8PZB - chains A and B; structure by X-ray diffraction, 2.73 A resolution.

== Chain A ==
Name: Vitamin D3 receptor A
From: Danio rerio
UniProt: Q9PTN2 (VDRA_DANRE); residue numbers follow UniProt; this construct covers 156-453
Chain sequence (302 residues; numbered 152 to 453; the number before each row is that of its first residue):
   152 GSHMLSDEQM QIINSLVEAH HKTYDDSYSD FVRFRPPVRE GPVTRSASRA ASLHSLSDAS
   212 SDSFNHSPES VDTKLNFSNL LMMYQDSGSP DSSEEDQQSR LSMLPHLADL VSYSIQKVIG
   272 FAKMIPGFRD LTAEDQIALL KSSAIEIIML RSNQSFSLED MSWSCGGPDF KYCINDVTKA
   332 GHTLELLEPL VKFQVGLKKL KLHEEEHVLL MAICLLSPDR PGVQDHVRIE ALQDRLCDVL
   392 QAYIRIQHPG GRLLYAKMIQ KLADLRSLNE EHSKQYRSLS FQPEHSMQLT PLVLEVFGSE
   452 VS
Unresolved in the structure: 152-154, 191-250, 452-453
Construct notes: expression tag (152-155)
Ligand contacts: D-Bishomo-1a (I72; (1R,3S,5Z)-5-[(2E)-2-[(4AR,5S,9AS)-4A-methyl-5-[(2R)-6-methyl-6-oxidanyl-heptan-2-yl]-3,4,5,6,7,8,9,9A-octahydro-2H-benzo[7]annulen-1-ylidene]ethylidene]-4-methylidene-cyclohexane-1,3-diol): Tyr175, Tyr179, Phe182, Leu255, Leu258, Leu261, Val262, Ser265, Ile299, Met300, Arg302, Ser303, Ser306, Trp314, Cys316, Tyr323, Val328, His333, Leu341, His423, Tyr427, Leu440, Val444, Phe448
UniProt features mapped onto this chain:
  - region: Lys274 to Lys292 (Interaction with coactivator LXXLL motif)
  - motif: Pro442 to Ser450 (9aaTAD)
  - binding site (calcitriol): Tyr175, Ser265, Arg302, Ser306, His333, His423

== Chain B ==
Name: Nuclear receptor coactivator 2
UniProt: Q15596 (NCOA2_HUMAN); numbering as in UniProt (aligned over 686-698)
Chain sequence (13 residues; each row starts with the number of its first residue):
   686 KHKILHRLLQ DSS
Unresolved in the structure: 696-698

== How chain A and chain B interact ==
Pairs across the interface (21):
  Ile270(A) - Leu690(B)  hydrophobic
  Ile270(A) - Leu693(B)  hydrophobic
  Ile270(A) - Leu694(B)  hydrophobic
  Lys274(A) - Leu693(B)
  Lys274(A) - Gln695(B)
  Ala284(A) - His691(B)
  Gln287(A) - Leu694(B)
  Ile288(A) - Leu690(B)  hydrophobic
  Ile288(A) - His691(B)
  Leu291(A) - Leu694(B)  hydrophobic
  Lys292(A) - His687(B)  hydrogen bond
  Lys292(A) - Leu690(B)
  Pro442(A) - Ile689(B)  hydrophobic
  Leu443(A) - Ile689(B)  hydrophobic
  Leu443(A) - Leu693(B)  hydrophobic
  Glu446(A) - His687(B)
  Glu446(A) - Lys688(B)  hydrogen bond (side chain-backbone)
  Glu446(A) - Ile689(B)  hydrogen bond (side chain-backbone)
  Glu446(A) - Leu690(B)  hydrogen bond (side chain-backbone)
  Val447(A) - Leu690(B)  hydrophobic
  Glu451(A) - His687(B)
Other interface residues (no listed pair), chain A (15 interface residues in all): Gln267, Arg280, Glu285

== Overview ==
15 residues of chain A and 8 residues of chain B are in contact; the contacts include 4 hydrogen bonds. Polar
pairs include Lys292(A)-His687(B), Glu446(A)-Lys688(B) and Glu446(A)-Ile689(B). Bound to chain A:
D-Bishomo-1a. UniProt lists 6 calcitriol-binding residues on chain A.
Chain A is Vitamin D3 receptor A (Danio rerio) and chain B is Nuclear receptor coactivator 2; the structure,
crystal structure of VDR in complex with D-Bishomo-1a,25-dihydroxyvitamin D3 Analog 49, was determined by
X-ray diffraction (same publication as 8PZ6, 8PZ8, 8PZ7 and 8PZ9).
